PDB entry 9GUR | electron microscopy, 4.20 A resolution (low resolution: residue-level contacts below are approximate; hydrogen-bond / salt-bridge calls are withheld) | chains X and 3 of the 9 polymer chains in the assembly

Chain X:
Molecule: mRNA
Sequence (16 nucleotides; numbered 38 to 53; the number before each row is that of its first residue):
    38 ACACAAACGG CGCGCG
Metal / ion sites: Mg2+: G53 (shared with 3 residues of chain 4)

Chain 3:
Molecule: DNA-directed RNA polymerase subunit beta
Organism: Escherichia coli K-12
Notes: EC 2.7.7.6
Reference sequence: P0A8V2 (RPOB_ECOLI); residues 1-1342 here = UniProt positions 1-1342
Chain sequence (1342 residues; numbered 1 to 1342; the number before each row is that of its first residue):
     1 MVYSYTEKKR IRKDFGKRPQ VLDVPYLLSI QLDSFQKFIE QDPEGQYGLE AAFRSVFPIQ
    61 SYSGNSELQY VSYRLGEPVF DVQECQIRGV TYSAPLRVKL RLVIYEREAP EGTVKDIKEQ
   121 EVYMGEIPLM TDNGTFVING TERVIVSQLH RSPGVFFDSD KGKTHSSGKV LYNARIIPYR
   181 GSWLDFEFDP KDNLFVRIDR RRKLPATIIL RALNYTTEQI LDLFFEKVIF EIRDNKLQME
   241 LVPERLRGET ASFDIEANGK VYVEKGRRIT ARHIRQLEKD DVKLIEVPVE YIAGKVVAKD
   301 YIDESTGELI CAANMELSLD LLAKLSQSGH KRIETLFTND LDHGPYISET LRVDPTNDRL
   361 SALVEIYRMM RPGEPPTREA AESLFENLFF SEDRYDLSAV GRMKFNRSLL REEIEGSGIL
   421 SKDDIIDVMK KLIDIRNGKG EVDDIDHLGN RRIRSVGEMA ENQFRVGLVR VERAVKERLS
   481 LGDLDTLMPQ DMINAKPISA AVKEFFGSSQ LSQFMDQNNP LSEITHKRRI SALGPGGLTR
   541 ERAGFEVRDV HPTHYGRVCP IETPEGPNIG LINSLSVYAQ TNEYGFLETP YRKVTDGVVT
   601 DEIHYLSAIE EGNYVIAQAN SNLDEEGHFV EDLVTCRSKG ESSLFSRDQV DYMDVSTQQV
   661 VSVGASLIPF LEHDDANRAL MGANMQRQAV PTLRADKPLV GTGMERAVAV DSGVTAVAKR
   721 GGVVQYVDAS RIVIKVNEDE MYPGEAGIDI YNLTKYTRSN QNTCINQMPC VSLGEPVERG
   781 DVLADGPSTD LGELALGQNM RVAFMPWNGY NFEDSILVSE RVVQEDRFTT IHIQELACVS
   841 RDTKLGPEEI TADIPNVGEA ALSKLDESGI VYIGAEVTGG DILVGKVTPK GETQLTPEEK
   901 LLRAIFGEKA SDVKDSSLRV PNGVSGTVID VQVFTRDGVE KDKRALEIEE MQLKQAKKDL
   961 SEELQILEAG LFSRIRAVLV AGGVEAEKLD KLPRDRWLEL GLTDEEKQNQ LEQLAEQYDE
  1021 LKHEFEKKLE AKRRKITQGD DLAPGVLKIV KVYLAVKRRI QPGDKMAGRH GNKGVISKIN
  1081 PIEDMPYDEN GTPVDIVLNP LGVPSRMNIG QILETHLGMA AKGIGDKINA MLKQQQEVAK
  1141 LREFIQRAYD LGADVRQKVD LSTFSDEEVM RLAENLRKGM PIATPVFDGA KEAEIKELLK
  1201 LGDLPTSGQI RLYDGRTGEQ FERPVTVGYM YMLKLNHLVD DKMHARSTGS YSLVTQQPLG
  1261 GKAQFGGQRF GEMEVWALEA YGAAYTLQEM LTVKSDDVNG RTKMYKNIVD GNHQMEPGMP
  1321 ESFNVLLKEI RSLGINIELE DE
Unresolved in the structure: 891-912
Swiss-Prot annotation at these positions:
  - modified residue (N6-acetyllysine): Lys-1022, Lys-1200
  - mutagenesis: Ile-561 (I561S: Resistant to antibiotics salinamide A and B), Ile-569 (I569S: Resistant to antibiotics salinamide A and B), Ala-665 (A665E: Resistant to antibiotics salinamide A and B), Asp-675 (D675A/G: Resistant to antibiotics salinamide A and B), Asn-677 (N677H/K: Resistant to antibiotics salinamide A and B), Leu-680 (L680M: Resistant to antibiotics salinamide A and B), Glu-813 (E813K: Disrupts the enzyme's active center)

Interface between chain X and chain 3:
Contacting residue pairs (21):
  A43(X) with Ser-1250(3); Gln-1264(3)
  A44(X) with Gln-1264(3)
  C45(X) with Ser-1252(3)
  G49(X) with Gln-510(3); Gln-513(3); Arg-540(3)
  C50(X) with Gln-513(3); Asp-516(3); Leu-533(3); Arg-540(3); Arg-687(3)
  G51(X) with Arg-529(3); Pro-564(3); Asn-568(3); Arg-687(3); Gln-688(3)
  C52(X) with Gln-688(3); Lys-1065(3)
  G53(X) with Lys-1065(3); Lys-1073(3)
Also at the interface, not in a pair above, chain X (10 interface residues in all): A42, C48
Also at the interface, not in a pair above, chain 3 (23 interface residues in all): Ile-572, Asp-915, Arg-919, His-1237, Leu-1253, Val-1254, Leu-1259, Gly-1260

Overview:
Chain X and chain 3 form an interface of 10 and 23 residues respectively. UniProt lists 7 mutagenesis sites on
chain 3.
Here chain X is mRNA and chain 3 is DNA-directed RNA polymerase subunit beta (Escherichia coli K-12). Entry
9GUR (30S mRNA delivery complex TEC resolved (TEC only)) was determined by electron microscopy, deposited
together with 9GUP, 9GUQ, 9GUS, 9GUT, 9GUU, 9GUV, 9GUW and 9GUX.
